Entry 6FA1 (X-ray diffraction, 1.97 A resolution); this record covers chains B and F of the 6 polymer chains in the assembly.

# Chain B
Protein: GTPase KRas
Source organism: Homo sapiens
Reference sequence: P01116 (RASK_HUMAN), isoform P01116-2; numbering as in UniProt (aligned over 1-169)
Chain sequence (173 residues; numbered -3 to 169; the number before each row is that of its first residue; numbers below 1 keep their minus sign (Ala-3 is residue -3)):
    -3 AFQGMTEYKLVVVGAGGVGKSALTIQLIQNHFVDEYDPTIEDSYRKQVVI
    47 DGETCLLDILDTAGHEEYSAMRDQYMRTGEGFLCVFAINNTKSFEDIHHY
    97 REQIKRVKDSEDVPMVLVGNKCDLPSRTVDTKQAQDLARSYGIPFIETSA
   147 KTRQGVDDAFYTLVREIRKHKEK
Differences from the reference sequence: expression tag (-3 to 0); engineered mutation His61 (Gln in P01116)
Modified residues: Cys51 (S-hydroxycysteine; CSO)
UniProt features mapped onto this chain:
  - motif: Tyr32 to Tyr40 (Effector region)
  - binding site (GTP): Gly10 to Ala18, Val29 to Thr35, Ala59, Gly60, Asn116 to Asp119
  - modified residue: Met1 (N-acetylmethionine), Thr2 (N-acetylthreonine), Lys104 (N6-acetyllysine)
  - glycosylation: Thr35 (Microbial infection: O-linked (Glc) threonine)
  - natural variant: Lys5 (K5E: In NS3; K5N: In GASC), Gly10 (G10GG: In AML), Gly12 (G12A: In colorectal cancer samples; G12C: In lung carcinoma; G12D: In GASC, JMML and SFM; G12R: In lung cancer and bladder cancer; G12S: In GASC and JMML; G12V: In GASC), Gly13 (G13D: In GASC, JMML and OES; G13R: In pylocytic astrocytoma), Val14 (V14I: In NS3), Leu19 (L19F: In OES), Gln22 (Q22E: In CFC2; Q22R: In NS3), Pro34 (P34L: In NS3; P34Q: In NS3; P34R: In CFC2), Ile36 (I36M: In NS3), Thr58 (T58I: In NS3), Ala59 (A59T: In GASC), Gly60 (G60R: In CFC2; G60S: In NS3), 8 further natural variant entries in UniProt
  - mutagenesis: Asp38 (D38A: Decreased interaction with MAPKAP1/SIN1), Tyr40 (Y40A: Decreased interaction with MAPKAP1/SIN1)
Ion coordination: Mg2+: Ser17, Thr35 (together with GMP-PNP)
Residues lining bound ligands:
  - D2Z (2-[4-[[(3R)-2,3-dihydro-1,4-benzodioxin-3-yl]methylcarbamoyl]phenoxy]ethyl-dimethyl-azanium): Lys5, Leu6, Val7, Asp54, Ile55, Leu56, Met67, Gln70, Tyr71, Thr74, Gly75
  - GMP-PNP (GNP; phosphoaminophosphonic acid-guanylate ester): Ala11, Gly12, Gly13, Val14, Gly15, Lys16, Ser17, Ala18, Phe28, Val29, Asp30, Glu31, Tyr32, Asp33, Pro34, Thr35, Thr58, Ala59, Gly60, Asn116, Lys117, Asp119, Leu120, Ser145, Ala146, Lys147
Reported in the primary citation:
  - binding site for D2Z: Lys5, Leu6, Val7, Asp54, Ile55, Leu56, Tyr71, Thr74

# Chain F
Protein: GTPase KRas
Source organism: Homo sapiens
Reference sequence: P01116 (RASK_HUMAN), isoform P01116-2; residue numbers follow UniProt; this construct covers 1-168
Chain sequence (172 residues; row label = number of the first residue in the row; numbers below 1 keep their minus sign (Ala-3 is residue -3)):
    -3 AFQGMTEYKLVVVGAGGVGKSALTIQLIQNHFVDEYDPTIEDSYRKQVVI
    47 DGETCLLDILDTAGHEEYSAMRDQYMRTGEGFLCVFAINNTKSFEDIHHY
    97 REQIKRVKDSEDVPMVLVGNKCDLPSRTVDTKQAQDLARSYGIPFIETSA
   147 KTRQGVDDAFYTLVREIRKHKE
Differences from the reference sequence: expression tag (-3 to 0); engineered mutation His61 (Gln in P01116)
Modified residues: Cys51 (S-hydroxycysteine; CSO)
UniProt features mapped onto this chain:
  - motif: Tyr32 to Tyr40 (Effector region)
  - binding site (GTP): Gly10 to Ala18, Val29 to Thr35, Ala59, Gly60, Asn116 to Asp119
  - modified residue: Met1 (N-acetylmethionine), Thr2 (N-acetylthreonine), Lys104 (N6-acetyllysine)
  - glycosylation: Thr35 (Microbial infection: O-linked (Glc) threonine)
  - natural variant: Lys5 (K5E: In NS3; K5N: In GASC), Gly10 (G10GG: In AML), Gly12 (G12A: In colorectal cancer samples; G12C: In lung carcinoma; G12D: In GASC, JMML and SFM; G12R: In lung cancer and bladder cancer; G12S: In GASC and JMML; G12V: In GASC), Gly13 (G13D: In GASC, JMML and OES; G13R: In pylocytic astrocytoma), Val14 (V14I: In NS3), Leu19 (L19F: In OES), Gln22 (Q22E: In CFC2; Q22R: In NS3), Pro34 (P34L: In NS3; P34Q: In NS3; P34R: In CFC2), Ile36 (I36M: In NS3), Thr58 (T58I: In NS3), Ala59 (A59T: In GASC), Gly60 (G60R: In CFC2; G60S: In NS3), 8 further natural variant entries in UniProt
  - mutagenesis: Asp38 (D38A: Decreased interaction with MAPKAP1/SIN1), Tyr40 (Y40A: Decreased interaction with MAPKAP1/SIN1)
Ion coordination: Mg2+: Ser17, Thr35 (together with GMP-PNP)
Residues lining bound ligands:
  - D2Z (2-[4-[[(3R)-2,3-dihydro-1,4-benzodioxin-3-yl]methylcarbamoyl]phenoxy]ethyl-dimethyl-azanium): Lys5, Leu6, Val7, Asp54, Ile55, Leu56, Gln70, Tyr71, Thr74, Gly75
  - GMP-PNP (GNP; phosphoaminophosphonic acid-guanylate ester): Ala11, Gly12, Gly13, Val14, Gly15, Lys16, Ser17, Ala18, Phe28, Val29, Asp30, Glu31, Tyr32, Asp33, Pro34, Thr35, Thr58, Ala59, Gly60, Asn116, Lys117, Asp119, Leu120, Ser145, Ala146, Lys147

# Interface between chain B and chain F
Pairs across the interface (10):
  Phe-2(B) - Asp47(F)
  Phe-2(B) - Gly48(F)
  Asp47(B) - Phe-2(F)
  Gly48(B) - Phe-2(F)
  Gly48(B) - Gly48(F)
  Gly48(B) - Glu49(F)
  Gly48(B) - Thr50(F)  hydrogen bond (backbone-backbone)
  Glu49(B) - Gly48(F)
  Glu49(B) - Glu49(F)
  Thr50(B) - Gly48(F)  hydrogen bond (backbone-backbone)
Also at the interface, not in a pair above, chain B (6 interface residues in all): Val45
Also at the interface, not in a pair above, chain F (6 interface residues in all): Val45

# Overview
Chain B and chain F each contribute 6 residues to their interface, with 2 hydrogen bonds. Main-chain hydrogen
bonds include Gly48(B)-Thr50(F) and Thr50(B)-Gly48(F). Ligands of chain B: GMP-PNP and compound D2Z. Bound to
chain F: GMP-PNP and compound D2Z. The paper reports a binding site for D2Z at Lys5(B), Leu6(B) and Val7(B)
among others.
Chain B is GTPase KRas and chain F is GTPase KRas, both from Homo sapiens; the structure, Antibody derived
(Abd-4) small molecule binding to KRAS, was determined by X-ray diffraction.
